PDB entry 7TR6 | electron microscopy, 3.40 A resolution | chains I and P of the 15 polymer chains in the assembly

== Chain I ==
Name: Cas7a
Organism: Pyrococcus furiosus DSM 3638
UniProt: Q8U333 (Q8U333_PYRFU); residue numbers follow UniProt; this construct covers 1-336
Chain sequence (336 residues; numbered 1 to 336; the number before each row is that of its first residue):
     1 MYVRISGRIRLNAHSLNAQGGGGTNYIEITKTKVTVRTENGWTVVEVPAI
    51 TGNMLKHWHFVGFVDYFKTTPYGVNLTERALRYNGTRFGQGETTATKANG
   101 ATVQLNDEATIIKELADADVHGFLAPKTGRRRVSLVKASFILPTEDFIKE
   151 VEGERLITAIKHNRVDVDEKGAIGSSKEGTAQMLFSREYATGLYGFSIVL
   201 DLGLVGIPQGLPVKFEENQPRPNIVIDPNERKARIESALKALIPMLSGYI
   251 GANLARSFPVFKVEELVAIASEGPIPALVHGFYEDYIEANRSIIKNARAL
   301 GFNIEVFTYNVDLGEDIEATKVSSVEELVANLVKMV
Not modelled in the structure: 336

== Chain P ==
Name: Cas5a
Organism: Pyrococcus furiosus DSM 3638
UniProt: A0A5C0XNV9 (A0A5C0XNV9_PYRFU); aligned to UniProt positions 1-256 over residues 1-256 (the alignment contains insertions or deletions, so no single offset holds)
Chain sequence (256 residues; each row starts with the number of its first residue):
     1 MDILLVCLRFPFFSVAKRSYQVRTSFLLPPPSALKGALAKGLILLKPEKY
    51 ASSSLDEAALKAIKEIESKLVDIKAVSVAPLSPLIRNAFLLKRLRNLESG
   101 SNAEKSDAMRREYTFTRELLVAYIFKNLTQEEKNLYLKAAMLIDVIGDTE
   151 SLATPVWASFVKPEDKKAPLAFSAPYTEIYSLLSSKIQAKGKIRMYIEKM
   201 RVSPEYSKTKGPQEEIFYLPIEERRYKRIVYYARIYPPEVEKALTVDGEV
   251 LGIWIP
Not modelled in the structure: 183-193, 208-212

== Chain I / chain P interface ==
Contacting residue pairs (64):
  Arg4(I) - Asp144(P)  salt bridge
  Gln19(I) - Leu90(P)
  Thr32(I) - Asn87(P)
  Thr32(I) - Phe89(P)
  Lys33(I) - Ile85(P)
  Lys33(I) - Asn87(P)  hydrogen bond (backbone-side chain)
  Val34(I) - Phe115(P)  hydrophobic
  Thr35(I) - Ile85(P)
  Thr35(I) - Phe115(P)
  Arg37(I) - Arg117(P)
  Trp42(I) - Pro83(P)  hydrophobic
  Trp42(I) - Tyr226(P)
  Trp42(I) - Ile229(P)
  Thr43(I) - Arg228(P)
  Val44(I) - Ile229(P)  hydrophobic
  Thr51(I) - Leu91(P)
  Gly52(I) - Glu150(P)
  Asn53(I) - Leu91(P)
  Asn53(I) - Arg93(P)  hydrogen bond
  Asn53(I) - Glu150(P)  hydrogen bond (backbone-side chain)
  Arg82(I) - Glu104(P)  salt bridge
  Asn84(I) - Glu104(P)  hydrogen bond
  Thr86(I) - Ala103(P)
  Thr86(I) - Glu104(P)
  Phe88(I) - Asn96(P)
  Gln90(I) - Leu97(P)
  Gln90(I) - Glu98(P)  hydrogen bond (side chain-backbone)
  Arg130(I) - Ser54(P)
  Val133(I) - Thr149(P)
  Lys137(I) - Thr149(P)
  Ala138(I) - Glu150(P)
  Ser139(I) - Glu150(P)
  Ser139(I) - Leu152(P)
  Phe140(I) - Phe89(P)  hydrophobic
  Phe140(I) - Tyr113(P)  hydrophobic
  Phe140(I) - Glu150(P)
  Leu142(I) - Phe12(P)  hydrophobic
  Val199(I) - Leu152(P)  hydrophobic
  Gln209(I) - Leu55(P)
  Gly210(I) - Ser52(P)
  Leu211(I) - Ser52(P)
  Pro274(I) - Leu44(P)
  Ile275(I) - Asp144(P)
  Pro276(I) - Met141(P)  hydrophobic
  Pro276(I) - Leu142(P)  hydrophobic
  Pro276(I) - Asp144(P)
  Ala277(I) - Asp144(P)  hydrogen bond (backbone-side chain)
  Ala277(I) - Ala153(P)
  Ala277(I) - Thr154(P)  hydrogen bond (backbone-side chain)
  Leu278(I) - Thr154(P)  hydrogen bond (backbone-side chain)
  Val279(I) - Thr154(P)
  His280(I) - Pro11(P)
  Phe282(I) - Phe115(P)  hydrophobic
  Tyr283(I) - Arg9(P)  hydrogen bond (side chain-backbone)
  Tyr283(I) - Phe10(P)
  Tyr283(I) - Pro11(P)
  Tyr283(I) - Thr116(P)
  Tyr283(I) - Arg117(P)
  Asp285(I) - Arg9(P)  salt bridge
  Asp285(I) - Arg117(P)  salt bridge
  Ile293(I) - Met141(P)  hydrophobic
  Ile293(I) - Pro155(P)
  Ile293(I) - Val156(P)
  Asn296(I) - Val156(P)
Also at the interface, not in a pair above, chain I (52 interface residues in all): Lys31, Lys56, Arg79, Gly89, Leu124, Arg131, Glu145, Ser197, Pro212, Ala289, Leu300
Also at the interface, not in a pair above, chain P (48 interface residues in all): Pro47, Ala51, Ser53, Ser82, Arg86, Leu94, Ser99, Gly100, Lys138, Val145, Tyr231

== Summary ==
52 residues of chain I face 48 of chain P across their interface; the contacts include 9 hydrogen bonds and 4
salt bridges. Polar pairs include Arg4(I)-Asp144(P), Arg82(I)-Glu104(P) and Asp285(I)-Arg9(P).
Chain I is Cas7a and chain P is Cas5a, both from Pyrococcus furiosus DSM 3638; the structure, Cascade complex
from type I-A CRISPR-Cas system, was determined by electron microscopy (same publication as 7TR8, 7TR9 and
7TRA).
